Entry 3QKW (X-ray diffraction, 2.29 A resolution); this record covers chains B and D of the 4 polymer chains in the assembly.

[Chain B (and D)]
Name: Nucleotide sugar synthetase-like protein
Organism: Streptococcus parasanguinis
Notes: chain D of this document is another copy of the same molecule, construct and numbering; everything in this record applies to it too
UniProtKB: B5A7L9 (B5A7L9_STRPA); residue numbers follow UniProt; this construct covers 1-330
Chain sequence (332 residues; each row starts with the number of its first residue; numbers below 1 keep their minus sign (Ala-1 is residue -1)):
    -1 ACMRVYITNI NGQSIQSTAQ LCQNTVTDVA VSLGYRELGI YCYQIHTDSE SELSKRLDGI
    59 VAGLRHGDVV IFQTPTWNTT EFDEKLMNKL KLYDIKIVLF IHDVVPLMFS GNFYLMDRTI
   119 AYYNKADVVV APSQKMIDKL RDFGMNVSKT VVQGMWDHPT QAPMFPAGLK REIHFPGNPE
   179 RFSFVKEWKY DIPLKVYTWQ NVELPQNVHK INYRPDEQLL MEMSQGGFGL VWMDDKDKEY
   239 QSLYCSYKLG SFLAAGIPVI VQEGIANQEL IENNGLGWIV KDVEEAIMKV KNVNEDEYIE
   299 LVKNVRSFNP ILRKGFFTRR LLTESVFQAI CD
Not modelled in the structure: 232-238, 330 (chain D: 106-108, 201-202, 330)
Sequence notes: expression tag (-1 to 0)
Ligand contacts: UDP (uridine-5'-diphosphate): Thr16, Leu19, His156, Pro174, Gly175, Arg179, Tyr195, Asn210, Tyr211, Arg212, Pro213, Asp214, Leu217, Met231, Cys243, Ser244, Tyr245, Lys246, Ser249
Swiss-Prot annotation at these positions:
  - region: Met106 to Phe111 (Substrate protein-binding loop)
  - binding site (UDP): Thr16, Arg179, Tyr211 to Asp214, Ser244 to Ser249
  - mutagenesis: Met106 to Phe111 (Loss of binding to Fap1-GlcNAc substrate, loss of glycosyltransferase activity), Arg179 (R179A: Complete loss of glycosyltransferase activity, does not restore Fap1 glycosylation in vivo), Tyr211 (Y211A: 25% glycosyltransferase activity, partially restores Fap1 glycosylation in vivo), Asp214 (D214A: Wild-type glycosyltransferase activity, fully restores Fap1 glycosylation in vivo), Lys246 (K246A: Complete loss of glycosyltransferase activity, the protein forms tetramers, does not restore Fap1 glycosylation in vivo), Ser249 (S249A: Wild-type glycosyltransferase activity), Phe314 to Asp330 (Complete loss of glycosyltransferase activity), Phe314 (F314A: 25% glycosyltransferase activity, the protein dimerizes but does not tetramerize), Phe315 (F315A: Complete loss of glycosyltransferase activity, the protein does not dimerize), Arg318 (R318A: 25% glycosyltransferase activity, the protein dimerizes but does not tetramerize, partially restores Fap1 glycosylation in vivo), Leu320 (L320A: Complete loss of glycosyltransferase activity, the protein does not dimerize, does not restore Fap1 glycosylation in vivo)

[Chain B / chain D interface]
Pairs across the interface - 14 pairs, chain B then chain D:
  Gln159(B) - Gln159(D)
  Gln159(B) - Glu215(D)
  Pro161(B) - Pro213(D)  hydrophobic
  Pro161(B) - Glu215(D)
  Phe163(B) - Gln216(D)
  Pro213(B) - Pro161(D)  hydrophobic
  Pro213(B) - Phe163(D)  hydrophobic
  Glu215(B) - Gln159(D)  hydrogen bond
  Glu215(B) - Pro161(D)
  Glu215(B) - Glu215(D)
  Gln216(B) - Phe163(D)
  Gln216(B) - Met219(D)
  Met219(B) - Gln216(D)
  Met219(B) - Met219(D)  hydrophobic
Also at the interface, not in a pair above, chain B (8 interface residues in all): Thr158
Also at the interface, not in a pair above, chain D (8 interface residues in all): Ala160

[Overview]
The chain B/chain D interface involves 8 residues from each chain; the contacts include 1 hydrogen bond. The
hydrogen-bonded pair is Glu215(B)-Gln159(D). Chain B binds UDP. UniProt lists 12 UDP-binding residues and 15
mutagenesis sites on chain B.
Chain B and chain D are both Nucleotide sugar synthetase-like protein (Streptococcus parasanguinis); the
structure, Structure of Streptococcus parasangunini Gtf3 glycosyltransferase, was determined by X-ray
diffraction, deposited together with 3RHZ.
